PDB entry 2C79 | X-ray diffraction, 1.50 A resolution | chain A

Chain A:
Name: Glycoside hydrolase, family 11\:clostridium cellulosome enzyme, dockerin type i\:polysaccharide
Organism: Clostridium thermocellum
Notes: EC 3.1.1.72
UniProt: Q4CFF1 (Q4CFF1_CLOTM); residues 480-683 here = UniProt positions 480-683
Sequence (216 residues; each row starts with the number of its first residue):
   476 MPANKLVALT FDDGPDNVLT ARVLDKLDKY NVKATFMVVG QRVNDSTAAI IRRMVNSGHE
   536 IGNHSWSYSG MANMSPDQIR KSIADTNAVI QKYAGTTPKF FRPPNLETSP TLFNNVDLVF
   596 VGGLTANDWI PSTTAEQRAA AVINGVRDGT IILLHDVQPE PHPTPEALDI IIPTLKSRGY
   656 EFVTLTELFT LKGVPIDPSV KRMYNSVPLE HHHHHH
Not modelled in the structure: 476-479, 685-691
Ion coordination: Co2+: Asp488, His539
What the authors report for this chain:
  - Co2+ coordination: Asp488, His539
  - catalytic residues: Asp488, His539, Asn580 (proposed by the authors, not directly observed)

Summary:
The Co2+ site is built by Asp488 and His539. The paper reports catalytic residues Asp488, His539 and Asn580;
Co2+ coordination by Asp488 and His539.
Chain A is Glycoside hydrolase, family 11\:clostridium cellulosome enzyme, dockerin type i\:polysaccharide
(Clostridium thermocellum); the structure, The structure of a family 4 acetyl xylan esterase from Clostridium
thermocellum in complex with a ..., was determined by X-ray diffraction, deposited together with 2C71 and
2CC0.
